PDB entry 1IA2 | X-ray diffraction, 1.82 A resolution | chain A

# Chain A
Protein: Dihydrofolate reductase
Organism: Candida albicans
Notes: EC 1.5.1.3
Reference sequence: P22906 (DYR_CANAL); numbering as in UniProt (aligned over 1-192)
Amino-acid sequence (192 residues; each row starts with the number of its first residue):
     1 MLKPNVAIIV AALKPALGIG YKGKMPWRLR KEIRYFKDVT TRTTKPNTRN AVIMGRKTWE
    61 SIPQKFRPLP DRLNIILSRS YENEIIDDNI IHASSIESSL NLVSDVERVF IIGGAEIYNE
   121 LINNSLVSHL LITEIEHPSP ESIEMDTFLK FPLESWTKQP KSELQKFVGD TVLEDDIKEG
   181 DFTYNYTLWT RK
Curated features (UniProtKB/Swiss-Prot):
  - binding site (NADP(+)): Ala11, Gly18 to Lys24, Arg56 to Thr58, Ser78 to Ser80, Gly113 to Glu120
  - binding site (substrate): Glu32 to Lys37, Arg72, Ile112, Tyr118
  - natural variant: Leu2 (S2L: In strain: SYNTEX CA755; this construct carries the variant), Glu84 (K84E: In strain: SYNTEX CA755; this construct carries the variant)
Small-molecule neighbours:
  - NADPH (NDP; NADPH dihydro-nicotinamide-adenine-dinucleotide phosphate): Val10, Ala11, Ile19, Gly20, Tyr21, Gly23, Lys24, Met25, Trp27, Gly55, Arg56, Lys57, Thr58, Leu77, Ser78, Arg79, Ser80, Ser94, Ile112, Gly113, Gly114, Ala115, Glu116, Ile117, Tyr118, Glu120, Leu121, Thr147
  - TQ4 (5-[(4-methylphenyl)sulfanyl]-2,4-quinazolinediamine): Ile9, Val10, Ala11, Met25, Glu32, Ile33, Phe36, Thr58, Ser61, Ile62, Ile112, Tyr118, Thr133

# In short
Ligands of chain A: NADPH and compound TQ4. Curated annotation (UniProt) lists 22 NADP+-binding residues and 9
substrate-binding residues.
Chain A is Dihydrofolate reductase (Candida albicans); the structure, Candida albicans dihydrofolate reductase
complexed with dihydro-nicotinamide-adenine-dinucleotide phosphate (NADPH) and
5-[(4-METHYLPHENYL)SULFANYL]-2,4-QUINAZOLINEDIAMINE (GW578), was determined by X-ray diffraction together with
1IA1, 1IA3 and 1IA4 from the same study.
